4CUN - chains A and B; structure by X-ray diffraction, 2.48 A resolution.

Chain A (and B):
Protein: Nitric oxide synthase, endothelial
Source organism: Bos taurus
Notes: EC 1.14.13.39; fragment: heme domain, residues 40-482; chain B of this document is another copy of the same molecule, construct and numbering; everything in this record applies to it too
UniProtKB: P29473 (NOS3_BOVIN); residue numbers follow UniProt; this construct covers 40-482
Sequence (443 residues; numbered 40 to 482; the number before each row is that of its first residue):
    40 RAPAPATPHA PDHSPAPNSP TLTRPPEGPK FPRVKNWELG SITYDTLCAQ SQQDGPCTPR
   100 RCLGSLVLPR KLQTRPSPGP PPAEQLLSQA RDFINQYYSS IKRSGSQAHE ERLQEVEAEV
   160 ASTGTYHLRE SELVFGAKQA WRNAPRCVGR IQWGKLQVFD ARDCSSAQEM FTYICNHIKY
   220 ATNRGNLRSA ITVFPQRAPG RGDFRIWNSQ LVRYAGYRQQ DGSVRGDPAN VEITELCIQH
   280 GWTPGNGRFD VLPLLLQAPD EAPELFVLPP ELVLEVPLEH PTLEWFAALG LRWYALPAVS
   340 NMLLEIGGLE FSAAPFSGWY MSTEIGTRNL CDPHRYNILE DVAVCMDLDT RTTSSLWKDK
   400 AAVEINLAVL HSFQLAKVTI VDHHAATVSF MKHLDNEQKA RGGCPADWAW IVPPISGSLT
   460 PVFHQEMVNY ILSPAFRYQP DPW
Unresolved in the structure: 40-66, 110-120 (chain B: 40-68, 112-120)
Differences from the reference sequence: conflict Arg100 (Cys in P29473)
Modified residues: Cys384 (s-(dimethylarsenic)cysteine; CAS)
Swiss-Prot annotation at these positions:
  - binding site (Zn(2+)): Cys96, Cys101
  - binding site ((6R)-L-erythro-5,6,7,8-tetrahydrobiopterin): Ser104, Ala448, Trp449, Phe462
  - binding site (heme b): Cys186, Tyr477
  - binding site (L-arginine): Gln249, Trp358, Tyr359, Glu363, Asn368
  - modified residue: Ser116 (Phosphoserine)
Ion coordination: Zn2+: Cys96, Cys101 (shared with Cys96(B), Cys101(B) of chain B); heme Fe near Cys186 (its only coordinating residue here)
Small-molecule neighbours:
  - arginine (ARG): Gln249, Arg252, Tyr333, Pro336, Val338, Gly357, Trp358, Tyr359, Met360, Glu363, Asn368
  - heme (HEM): Trp180, Ala183, Arg185, Cys186, Val187, Gly188, Gln191, Leu195, Ser228, Met341, Phe355, Ser356, Gly357, Trp358, Tyr359, Met360, Glu363, Val420, Trp449, Phe475, Tyr477
  - WS6 ((9aS)-2-amino-9a-methyl-8,9,9a,10-tetrahydrobenzo[g]pteridine-4,6(3H,7H)-dione), molecule 1: Trp76, Trp447, Phe462, His463, Glu465
  - WS6, molecule 2: Ser104, Val106, Arg367, Ala448, Trp449

Interface between chain A and chain B:
Pairs across the interface (123; chain A residue first):
  Pro68(A) - Arg109(B)  hydrogen bond (backbone-side chain)
  Lys69(A) - Arg100(B)
  Phe70(A) - Arg109(B)  hydrogen bond (backbone-side chain)
  Pro71(A) - Leu102(B)  hydrophobic
  Arg72(A) - Leu105(B)
  Arg72(A) - Arg109(B)
  Trp76(A) - Val106(B)
  Trp76(A) - His373(B)
  Glu77(A) - Pro372(B)
  Glu77(A) - His373(B)
  Cys87(A) - Arg99(B)  hydrogen bond (backbone-side chain)
  Ala88(A) - Arg99(B)  hydrogen bond (backbone-side chain)
  Ser90(A) - Arg99(B)  hydrogen bond (backbone-side chain)
  Asp93(A) - Pro98(B)
  Asp93(A) - Arg99(B)
  Gly94(A) - Pro98(B)  hydrogen bond (backbone-backbone)
  Cys96(A) - Cys96(B)  hydrophobic
  Cys96(A) - Thr97(B)
  Cys96(A) - Pro98(B)
  Cys96(A) - Cys101(B)  hydrophobic
  Thr97(A) - Cys96(B)
  Pro98(A) - Asp93(B)
  Pro98(A) - Gly94(B)  hydrogen bond (backbone-backbone)
  Pro98(A) - Cys96(B)
  Arg99(A) - Ser90(B)
  Arg99(A) - Tyr469(B)
  Arg100(A) - Asn468(B)
  Cys101(A) - Cys96(B)  hydrophobic
  Cys101(A) - Cys101(B)  hydrophobic
  Cys101(A) - Gly103(B)
  Cys101(A) - Val467(B)
  Cys101(A) - Asn468(B)  hydrogen bond (backbone-backbone)
  Leu102(A) - Pro71(B)  hydrophobic
  Leu102(A) - Val467(B)  hydrophobic
  Gly103(A) - Cys101(B)
  Ser104(A) - Trp447(B)
  Ser104(A) - Glu465(B)
  Ser104(A) - Met466(B)  hydrogen bond (side chain-backbone)
  Leu105(A) - Arg72(B)
  Leu105(A) - Glu465(B)
  Leu105(A) - Met466(B)
  Val106(A) - Trp76(B)
  Val106(A) - Glu465(B)  hydrogen bond (backbone-side chain)
  Arg109(A) - Lys69(B)
  Arg109(A) - Phe70(B)
  Thr366(A) - Ser457(B)
  Arg367(A) - Ser457(B)
  Arg367(A) - Phe462(B)
  Arg367(A) - His463(B)
  Asp371(A) - Ser457(B)
  Asp371(A) - His463(B)  salt bridge
  Pro372(A) - Glu77(B)
  Pro372(A) - His463(B)
  His373(A) - Trp76(B)
  His373(A) - Glu77(B)
  His373(A) - His463(B)
  Thr392(A) - Asp421(B)  hydrogen bond
  Thr392(A) - His423(B)
  Thr392(A) - Ala424(B)
  Ser393(A) - Gln413(B)
  Ser393(A) - Asp421(B)
  Ser394(A) - Leu406(B)
  Leu395(A) - Val402(B)
  Leu395(A) - Asn405(B)
  Leu395(A) - Leu406(B)
  Leu395(A) - Leu409(B)  hydrophobic
  Leu395(A) - His422(B)
  Lys397(A) - His423(B)
  Lys397(A) - Leu458(B)
  Asp398(A) - Val402(B)
  Asp398(A) - His422(B)  salt bridge
  Asp398(A) - His423(B)  salt bridge
  Asp398(A) - Ser455(B)  hydrogen bond
  Lys399(A) - Val402(B)
  Lys399(A) - Glu403(B)
  Lys399(A) - Leu406(B)
  Ala401(A) - Leu458(B)  hydrophobic
  Val402(A) - Leu395(B)
  Val402(A) - Asp398(B)
  Val402(A) - Lys399(B)
  Glu403(A) - Lys399(B)  salt bridge
  Asn405(A) - Leu395(B)
  Leu406(A) - Ser393(B)
  Leu406(A) - Leu395(B)
  Leu406(A) - Lys399(B)
  Leu409(A) - Ser393(B)
  Leu409(A) - Leu395(B)  hydrophobic
  Gln413(A) - Ser393(B)
  Asp421(A) - Thr392(B)  hydrogen bond
  Asp421(A) - Ser393(B)
  His422(A) - Leu395(B)
  His422(A) - Asp398(B)  salt bridge
  His423(A) - Thr392(B)
  His423(A) - Asp398(B)  salt bridge
  Trp447(A) - Ala448(B)  hydrophobic
  Ala448(A) - Trp447(B)  hydrophobic
  Pro453(A) - Ser455(B)
  Pro453(A) - Gly456(B)  hydrogen bond (backbone-backbone)
  Pro453(A) - Ser457(B)  hydrogen bond (backbone-backbone)
  Pro453(A) - Phe462(B)  hydrophobic
  Ser455(A) - Asp398(B)  hydrogen bond
  Ser455(A) - Pro453(B)
  Ser455(A) - Ser455(B)
  Gly456(A) - Pro453(B)  hydrogen bond (backbone-backbone)
  Ser457(A) - Thr366(B)
  Ser457(A) - Arg367(B)
  Ser457(A) - Pro453(B)  hydrogen bond (backbone-backbone)
  Leu458(A) - Ala401(B)  hydrophobic
  Phe462(A) - Arg367(B)
  His463(A) - Arg367(B)
  His463(A) - Asp371(B)
  His463(A) - His373(B)
  Glu465(A) - Leu105(B)
  Glu465(A) - Val106(B)  hydrogen bond (side chain-backbone)
  Met466(A) - Ser104(B)  hydrogen bond (backbone-side chain)
  Met466(A) - Leu105(B)
  Val467(A) - Arg100(B)
  Val467(A) - Cys101(B)
  Val467(A) - Leu102(B)  hydrophobic
  Asn468(A) - Arg100(B)
  Asn468(A) - Cys101(B)  hydrogen bond (backbone-backbone)
  Tyr469(A) - Arg99(B)
  Tyr469(A) - Arg100(B)
Interface residues without a listed pair, chain A (66 interface residues in all): Val73, Tyr83, Leu107, Leu378, Ala424, Ile454
Interface residues without a listed pair, chain B (64 interface residues in all): Cys87, Gln92, Leu107, Cys370, Leu378, Ser394, Lys397, Ile454

In short:
The interface between chain A and chain B involves 66 residues on one side and 64 on the other; the contacts
include 21 hydrogen bonds and 6 salt bridges. Among the polar pairs are Asp371(A)-His463(B),
Asp398(A)-His422(B) and Asp398(A)-His423(B).
Both chains are Nitric oxide synthase, endothelial (Bos taurus). Entry 4CUN (Structure of bovine endothelial
nitric oxide synthase heme domain in complex with
(9aS)-2-amino-9a-methyl-8,9,9a,10-tetrahydrobenzo[g]pteridine-4,6(3H,7H)-dione) was determined by X-ray
diffraction together with 4CUL, 4CUM and 4CVG from the same study.
